4LT0 - chain A; structure by X-ray diffraction, 2.10 A resolution.

[Chain A]
Protein: Lysozyme C
Source organism: Gallus gallus
Notes: EC 3.2.1.17
UniProtKB: P00698 (LYSC_CHICK); residues 1-129 here correspond to UniProt positions 19-147 (UniProt number = residue number + 18)
Amino-acid sequence (129 residues; each row starts with the number of its first residue):
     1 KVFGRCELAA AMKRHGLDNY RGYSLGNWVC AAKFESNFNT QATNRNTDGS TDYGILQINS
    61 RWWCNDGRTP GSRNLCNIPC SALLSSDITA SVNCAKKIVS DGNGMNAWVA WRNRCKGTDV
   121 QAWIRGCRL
Cystine bridges: Cys6-Cys127, Cys30-Cys115, Cys64-Cys80, Cys76-Cys94
Bound ions: carboplatin Pt near His15 (its only coordinating residue here)
Small-molecule neighbours: carboplatin (QPT): His15, Thr89, Val92, Asn93, Lys96
UniProt features mapped onto this chain:
  - active site: Glu35, Asp52
  - binding site (substrate): Asp101
Reported in the primary citation:
  - binding site for carboplatin: His15

[Overview]
Ligands of chain A: carboplatin. Curated annotation (UniProt) lists active-site residues Glu35 and Asp52 and
substrate-binding residue Asp101. The paper reports a binding site for carboplatin at His15.
Chain A is Lysozyme C (Gallus gallus); the structure, HEWL co-crystallized with Carboplatin in non-NaCl
conditions: crystal 1 processed using the EVAL software package, was determined by X-ray diffraction together
with 4NSG, 4NSH, 4NSI, 4NSJ and 4LT3 from the same study.
